8SYG - chains B and H of the 14 polymer chains in the assembly; structure by electron microscopy, 2.60 A resolution.

# Chain B (and H)
Molecule: Venus-tagged CaMKII Alpha Association Domain
From: Aequorea victoria
Notes: EC 2.7.11.17; chain H of this document is another copy of the same molecule, construct and numbering; everything in this record applies to it too
UniProt: chimeric construct of P42212, P11275: residues 93-329 from P42212 (GFP_AEQVI) positions 2-238 (UniProt number = residue number - 91); residues 345-478 from P11275 positions 345-478 (same numbers)
Amino-acid sequence (407 residues; each row starts with the number of its first residue):
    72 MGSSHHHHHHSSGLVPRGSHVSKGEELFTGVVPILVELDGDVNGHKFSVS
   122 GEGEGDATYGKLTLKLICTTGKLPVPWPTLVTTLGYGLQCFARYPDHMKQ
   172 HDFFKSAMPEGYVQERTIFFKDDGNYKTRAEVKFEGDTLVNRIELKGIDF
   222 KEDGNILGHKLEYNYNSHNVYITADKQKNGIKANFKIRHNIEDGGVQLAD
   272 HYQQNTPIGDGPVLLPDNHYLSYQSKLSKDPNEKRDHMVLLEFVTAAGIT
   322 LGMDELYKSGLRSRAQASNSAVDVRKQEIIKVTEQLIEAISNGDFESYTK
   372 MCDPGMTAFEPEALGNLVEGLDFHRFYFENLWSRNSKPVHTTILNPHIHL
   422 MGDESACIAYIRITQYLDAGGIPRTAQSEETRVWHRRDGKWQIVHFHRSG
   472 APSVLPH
Not modelled in the structure: 72-344
Differences from the reference sequence: initiating methionine (72); expression tag (73-92); conflict Leu137 (Phe46 in P42212), Leu155 (Phe64 in P42212), Gly156 (Ser65 in P42212), Leu159 (Val68 in P42212), Ala163 (Ser72 in P42212), Thr244 (Met153 in P42212), Ala254 (Val163 in P42212), Gly266 (Ser175 in P42212), Tyr294 (Thr203 in P42212), Lys297 (Ala206 in P42212), Leu322 (His231 in P42212); linker (330-344)
Curated features (UniProtKB/Swiss-Prot):
  - modified residue: Tyr157 (Z: -2,3-didehydrotyrosine), Ser404 (Phosphoserine)

# Chain B / chain H interface
Contacting residue pairs - 47 pairs, chain B then chain H:
  Gly376(B) with His420(H)
  Thr378(B) with His418(H); His420(H), hydrogen bond
  Phe380(B) with Tyr431(H); Glu450(H); Glu451(H)
  Gly386(B) with Ile432(H); Gln448(H), hydrogen bond (backbone-side chain); Glu450(H)
  Leu388(B) with His418(H)
  Glu390(B) with His418(H), salt bridge
  His418(B) with Thr378(H); Leu388(H); Glu390(H), salt bridge
  His420(B) with Gly376(H); Thr378(H), hydrogen bond; Val465(H), hydrogen bond (side chain-backbone)
  Met422(B) with Ser426(H), hydrogen bond (backbone-side chain); Val454(H), hydrophobic; His456(H); Val465(H), hydrophobic
  Gly423(B) with Glu425(H)
  Glu425(B) with Gly423(H)
  Ser426(B) with Met422(H), hydrogen bond (side chain-backbone); Ser426(H)
  Ala430(B) with His466(H)
  Tyr431(B) with Phe380(H)
  Ile432(B) with Gly386(H)
  Gln448(B) with Gly386(H), hydrogen bond (side chain-backbone)
  Glu450(B) with Phe380(H); Gly386(H); His468(H)
  Glu451(B) with Phe380(H)
  Thr452(B) with His466(H), hydrogen bond; His468(H), hydrogen bond
  Val454(B) with Met422(H), hydrophobic
  His456(B) with Met422(H)
  Val465(B) with His420(H), hydrogen bond (backbone-side chain); Met422(H), hydrophobic
  His466(B) with Ala430(H); Thr452(H), hydrogen bond
  His468(B) with Glu450(H); Thr452(H), hydrogen bond; His468(H); Ser470(H), hydrogen bond
  Ser470(B) with His468(H), hydrogen bond; Ser470(H), hydrogen bond
Also at the interface, not in a pair above, chain B (29 interface residues in all): Asn387, Cys428, Trp455, Arg469
Also at the interface, not in a pair above, chain H (29 interface residues in all): Asn387, Cys428, Trp455, Arg469

# Overview
The chain B/chain H interface involves 29 residues from each chain, with 15 hydrogen bonds and 2 salt bridges.
Polar pairs include Glu390(B)-His418(H), Thr378(B)-His420(H) and Gly386(B)-Gln448(H).
Chain B and chain H are both Venus-tagged CaMKII Alpha Association Domain (Aequorea victoria); the structure,
Cryo-EM structure of tetradecameric hub domain of CaMKII alpha, was determined by electron microscopy,
deposited together with 8T6K, 8T6Q, 8T15, 8T17 and 8T18.
